PDB entry 6VOH | electron microscopy, 4.16 A resolution (low resolution: residue-level contacts below are approximate; hydrogen-bond / salt-bridge calls are withheld) | chains J and I of the 26 polymer chains in the assembly

Chain J:
Name: ATP synthase subunit b', chloroplastic
Organism: Spinacia oleracea
Reference sequence: P31853 (ATPX_SPIOL); numbering as in UniProt (aligned over 1-222)
Sequence (222 residues; numbered 1 to 222; the number before each row is that of its first residue):
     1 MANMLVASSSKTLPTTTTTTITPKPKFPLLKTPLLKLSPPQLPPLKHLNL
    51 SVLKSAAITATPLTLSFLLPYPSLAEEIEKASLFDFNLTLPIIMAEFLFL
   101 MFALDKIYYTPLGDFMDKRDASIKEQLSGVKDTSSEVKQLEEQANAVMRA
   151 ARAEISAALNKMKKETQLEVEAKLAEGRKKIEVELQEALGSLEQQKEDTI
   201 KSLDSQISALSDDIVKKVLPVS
Unresolved in the structure: 1-84, 221-222

Chain I:
Name: ATP synthase subunit b, chloroplastic
Organism: Spinacia oleracea
Reference sequence: P06453 (ATPF_SPIOL); residues 1-184 here = UniProt positions 1-184
Sequence (184 residues; row label = number of the first residue in the row):
     1 MKNVTDSFVFLGHWPSAGSFGFNTDILATNLINLSVVLGVLIFFGKGVLS
    51 DLLDNRKQRILNTIRNSEELRGKAIEQLEKARARLKKVEMDADQFRVNGY
   101 SEIEREKMNLINSTYKTLEQFENYKNETIQFEQQKAINQVRQRVFQQALQ
   151 GALGTLNSCLNNELHLRTINANIGMFGAMNEITD
Unresolved in the structure: 1-29, 183-184

Chain J / chain I interface:
Residue-residue contacts (48; chain J residue first):
  Ile123(J) - Thr63(I)
  Gln126(J) - Asn66(I)
  Gln126(J) - Ser67(I)
  Val130(J) - Leu70(I)
  Thr133(J) - Ala74(I)
  Thr133(J) - Ile75(I)
  Thr133(J) - Leu78(I)
  Glu136(J) - Leu78(I)
  Val137(J) - Leu78(I)
  Leu140(J) - Leu78(I)
  Leu140(J) - Ala81(I)
  Leu140(J) - Arg82(I)
  Leu140(J) - Leu85(I)
  Gln143(J) - Leu85(I)
  Ala144(J) - Leu85(I)
  Val147(J) - Glu89(I)
  Met148(J) - Val88(I)
  Met148(J) - Ala92(I)
  Arg152(J) - Phe95(I)
  Ile155(J) - Arg96(I)
  Ile155(J) - Ile103(I)
  Leu159(J) - Ile103(I)
  Thr166(J) - Lys107(I)
  Gln167(J) - Leu110(I)
  Glu169(J) - Ile111(I)
  Val170(J) - Ile111(I)
  Lys173(J) - Ile111(I)
  Lys173(J) - Tyr115(I)
  Arg178(J) - Phe121(I)
  Ile181(J) - Phe121(I)
  Ile181(J) - Lys125(I)
  Glu184(J) - Lys125(I)
  Leu185(J) - Lys125(I)
  Leu192(J) - Ile129(I)
  Leu192(J) - Gln133(I)
  Lys196(J) - Gln139(I)
  Ile200(J) - Val140(I)
  Leu203(J) - Val140(I)
  Ile207(J) - Val144(I)
  Ile207(J) - Ala148(I)
  Ser211(J) - Ala148(I)
  Ile214(J) - Phe145(I)
  Val215(J) - Ala152(I)
  Val215(J) - Thr155(I)
  Leu219(J) - Leu164(I)
  Leu219(J) - Arg167(I)
  Pro220(J) - Arg167(I)
  Pro220(J) - Thr168(I)
Interface residues without a listed pair, chain J (38 interface residues in all): Gly129, Asp132, Glu141, Gly177, Ala188
Interface residues without a listed pair, chain I (39 interface residues in all): Arg71, Asn126, Ala136, Gln147, Leu156

In short:
38 residues of chain J and 39 residues of chain I are in contact.
Here chain J is ATP synthase subunit b', chloroplastic and chain I is ATP synthase subunit b, chloroplastic,
both from Spinacia oleracea. Entry 6VOH (Chloroplast ATP synthase (O1, CF1FO)) was determined by electron
microscopy (same publication as 6VM1, 6VM4, 6VMB, 6VMD, 6VMG, 6VOF and 8 further entries).
